5D5X - chains A and E of the 4 polymer chains in the assembly; structure by X-ray diffraction, 2.40 A resolution.

Chain A:
Molecule: SSRE DNA strand 1
Notes: fragment: DNA binding domain
Sequence (13 nucleotides; each row starts with the number of its first residue):
     1 GGCCCAGCCAAAT

Chain E:
Name: Putative transcription factor
Organism: Chaetomium thermophilum
Reference sequence: G0SB31 (G0SB31_CHATD); residue numbers follow UniProt; this construct covers 40-143
Sequence (104 residues; each row starts with the number of its first residue):
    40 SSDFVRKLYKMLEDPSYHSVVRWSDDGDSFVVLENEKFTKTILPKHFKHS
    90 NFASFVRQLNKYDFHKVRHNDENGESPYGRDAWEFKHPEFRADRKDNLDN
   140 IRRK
Unresolved in the structure: 40, 110-114
UniProt features mapped onto this chain:
  - mutagenesis: Lys100 (K100M: Abolishes the binding to SSRE (SLN1 star response element) motifs in DNA, but preserves binding to HSE (heat-shock element) motifs)

Chain A / chain E interface:
Pairs across the interface - 11 pairs, chain A then chain E:
  DC4(A) - Lys105(E)  salt bridge to the phosphate
  DC4(A) - Arg107(E)  sugar contact
  DC4(A) - Trp122(E)  phosphate contact
  DC5(A) - Asn99(E)  hydrogen bond to the phosphate
  DC5(A) - His104(E)  salt bridge to the phosphate
  DC5(A) - Lys105(E)  hydrogen bond to the phosphate
  DA6(A) - Arg96(E)  hydrogen bond to the base
  DA6(A) - Asn99(E)  phosphate contact
  DA6(A) - Lys143(E)  salt bridge to the phosphate
  DG7(A) - Arg96(E)  hydrogen bond to the base
  DC8(A) - Lys100(E)  base contact

Summary:
Chain A and chain E form an interface of 5 and 8 residues respectively; the contacts include 4 hydrogen bonds
and 3 salt bridges. Polar pairs include DA6(A)-Arg96(E), DG7(A)-Arg96(E) and DC5(A)-Asn99(E). Curated
annotation (UniProt) lists one mutagenesis site on chain E.
Chain A is SSRE DNA strand 1 and chain E is Putative transcription factor (Chaetomium thermophilum); the
structure, Crystal structure of Chaetomium thermophilum Skn7 with SSRE DNA, was determined by X-ray
diffraction, deposited together with 5D5U, 5D5V and 5D5W.
